Entry 8UAS (X-ray diffraction, 2.20 A resolution); this record covers chains A and F of the 12 polymer chains in the assembly.

Chain A (and F):
Protein: Rhodococcus ruber Alcohol Dehydrogenase Chain A
From: Rhodococcus ruber
Notes: chain F of this document is another copy of the same molecule, construct and numbering; everything in this record applies to it too
Chain sequence (365 residues; numbered -19 to 345; the number before each row is that of its first residue; numbers below 1 keep their minus sign (Met-19 is residue -19)):
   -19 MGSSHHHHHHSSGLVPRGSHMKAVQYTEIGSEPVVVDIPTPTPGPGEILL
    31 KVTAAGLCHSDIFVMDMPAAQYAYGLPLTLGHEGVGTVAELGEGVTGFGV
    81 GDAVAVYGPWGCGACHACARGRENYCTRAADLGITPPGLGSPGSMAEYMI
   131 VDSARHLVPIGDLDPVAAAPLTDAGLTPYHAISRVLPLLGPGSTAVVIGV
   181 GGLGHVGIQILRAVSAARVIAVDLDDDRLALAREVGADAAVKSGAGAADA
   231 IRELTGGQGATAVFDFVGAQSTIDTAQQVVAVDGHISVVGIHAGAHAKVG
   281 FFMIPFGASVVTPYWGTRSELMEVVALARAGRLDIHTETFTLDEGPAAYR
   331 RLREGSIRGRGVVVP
Disordered / not traced: -19 to -7 (chain F: -19 to -4)
Ion coordination: Zn2+ site 1: Cys38, His62, Asp153; Zn2+ site 2: Cys92, Cys95, Cys98, Cys106
Ligand contacts: W3O (1-[3-[tert-butyl(dimethyl)silyl]oxypropyl]pyridine-3-carboxamide): Phe281, Phe282, Phe286

Chain A / chain F interface:
Residue-residue contacts (71; chain A residue first):
  Phe43(A) - Phe282(F)  hydrophobic
  Arg102(A) - Asp263(F)  salt bridge
  Tyr105(A) - Val262(F)  hydrophobic
  Tyr105(A) - Asp263(F)
  Tyr105(A) - Phe286(F)
  Tyr105(A) - Gly287(F)
  Thr107(A) - Gln238(F)
  Arg164(A) - Asp263(F)  salt bridge
  Arg164(A) - Gly287(F)  hydrogen bond (side chain-backbone)
  Gln238(A) - Thr107(F)
  Val262(A) - Tyr105(F)  hydrophobic
  Asp263(A) - Arg100(F)  salt bridge
  Asp263(A) - Arg102(F)  salt bridge
  Asp263(A) - Tyr105(F)
  Asp263(A) - Arg164(F)  salt bridge
  Val268(A) - Phe281(F)
  Val269(A) - Phe281(F)
  Gly270(A) - Phe281(F)
  Ile271(A) - Phe281(F)  hydrophobic
  Ala275(A) - Gly280(F)
  His276(A) - Lys278(F)
  His276(A) - Val279(F)
  His276(A) - Gly280(F)
  His276(A) - Met283(F)
  Ala277(A) - Ala277(F)
  Ala277(A) - Lys278(F)
  Ala277(A) - Val279(F)  hydrogen bond (backbone-backbone)
  Lys278(A) - His276(F)
  Lys278(A) - Ala277(F)
  Val279(A) - His276(F)
  Val279(A) - Ala277(F)  hydrogen bond (backbone-backbone)
  Val279(A) - Val279(F)  hydrophobic
  Val279(A) - Val290(F)  hydrophobic
  Gly280(A) - Ala275(F)
  Gly280(A) - His276(F)
  Gly280(A) - Thr292(F)
  Phe281(A) - Val268(F)
  Phe281(A) - Val269(F)
  Phe281(A) - Gly270(F)
  Phe281(A) - Ile271(F)  hydrophobic
  Phe281(A) - Thr292(F)
  Phe281(A) - Pro293(F)
  Phe282(A) - Phe43(F)  hydrophobic
  Met283(A) - Gly274(F)
  Met283(A) - Ala275(F)
  Met283(A) - His276(F)
  Ile284(A) - Thr292(F)
  Phe286(A) - Tyr105(F)
  Phe286(A) - Thr292(F)
  Phe286(A) - Tyr294(F)  hydrophobic
  Gly287(A) - Tyr105(F)
  Gly287(A) - Arg164(F)  hydrogen bond (backbone-side chain)
  Gly287(A) - Val291(F)
  Gly287(A) - Thr292(F)  hydrogen bond (backbone-backbone)
  Ala288(A) - Val291(F)
  Ser289(A) - Val290(F)
  Ser289(A) - Val291(F)
  Val290(A) - Val279(F)  hydrophobic
  Val290(A) - Ser289(F)
  Val290(A) - Val290(F)  hydrogen bond (backbone-backbone)
  Val291(A) - Gly287(F)
  Val291(A) - Ala288(F)
  Val291(A) - Ser289(F)
  Thr292(A) - Gly280(F)
  Thr292(A) - Phe281(F)
  Thr292(A) - Ile284(F)
  Thr292(A) - Pro285(F)
  Thr292(A) - Phe286(F)
  Thr292(A) - Gly287(F)  hydrogen bond (backbone-backbone)
  Pro293(A) - Phe281(F)
  Tyr294(A) - Phe286(F)  hydrophobic
Other interface residues (no listed pair), chain A (34 interface residues in all): Asp111, Gly274, Pro285
Other interface residues (no listed pair), chain F (36 interface residues in all): Arg108, Asp111

Summary:
Chain A and chain F form an interface of 34 and 36 residues respectively, with 7 hydrogen bonds and 5 salt
bridges. Polar pairs include Arg102(A)-Asp263(F), Arg164(A)-Asp263(F) and Asp263(A)-Arg100(F). Bound to chain
A: compound W3O. Cys38(A), His62(A) and Asp153(A) form the Zn2+ site 1.
Both chains are Rhodococcus ruber Alcohol Dehydrogenase Chain A (Rhodococcus ruber). Entry 8UAS (Rhodococcus
ruber Alcohol Dehydrogenase NADH Biomimetic Complex - Compound 1a) was determined by X-ray diffraction,
deposited together with 8UAR and 8UAT.
